PDB entry 4GD3 | X-ray diffraction, 3.30 A resolution | chains L and M of the 5 polymer chains in the assembly

== Chain L (and M) ==
Protein: Hydrogenase-1 large chain
Organism: Escherichia coli
Notes: EC 1.12.99.6; chain M of this document is another copy of the same molecule, construct and numbering; everything in this record applies to it too
Reference sequence: P0ACD8 (MBHL_ECOLI); residue numbers follow UniProt; this construct covers 1-582
Amino-acid sequence (582 residues; row label = number of the first residue in the row):
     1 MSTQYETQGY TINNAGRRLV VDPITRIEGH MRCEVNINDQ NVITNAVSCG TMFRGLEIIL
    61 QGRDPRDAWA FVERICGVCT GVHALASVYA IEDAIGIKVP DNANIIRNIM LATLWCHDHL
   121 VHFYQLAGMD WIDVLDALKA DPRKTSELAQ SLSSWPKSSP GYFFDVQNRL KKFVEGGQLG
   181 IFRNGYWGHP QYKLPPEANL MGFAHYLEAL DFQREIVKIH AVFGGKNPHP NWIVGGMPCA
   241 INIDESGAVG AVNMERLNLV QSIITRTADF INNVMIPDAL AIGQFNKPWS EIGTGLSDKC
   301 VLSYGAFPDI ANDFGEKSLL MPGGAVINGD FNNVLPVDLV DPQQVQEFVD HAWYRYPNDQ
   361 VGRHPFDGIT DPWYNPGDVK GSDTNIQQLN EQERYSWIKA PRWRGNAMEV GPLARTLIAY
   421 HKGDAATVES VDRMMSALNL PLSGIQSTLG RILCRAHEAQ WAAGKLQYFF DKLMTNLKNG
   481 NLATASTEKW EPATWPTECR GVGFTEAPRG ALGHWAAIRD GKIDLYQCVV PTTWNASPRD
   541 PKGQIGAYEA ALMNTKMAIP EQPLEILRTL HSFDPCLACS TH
Not modelled in the structure: 1
Metal / ion sites: Mg2+: Glu57, Cys528; Ni2+: Cys76, Cys79, Cys576, Cys579; carbonmonoxide-(dicyano) iron Fe: Cys79, Cys579
Residues lining bound ligands: carbonmonoxide-(dicyano) iron (FCO): Cys79, Val82, His83, Asp118, Ala507, Pro508, Arg509, Leu512, Val530, Pro531, Thr532, Cys576, Cys579
UniProt features mapped onto this chain:
  - binding site (Ni(2+)): Cys76, Cys79, Cys576, Cys579

== Chain L / chain M interface ==
Contacting residue pairs (24; chain L residue first):
  Ser146(L) - Gln150(M)
  Gln150(L) - Ser146(M)
  Gln150(L) - Gln150(M)
  Gln150(L) - Ser159(M)
  Gln150(L) - Pro160(M)
  Ser154(L) - Ser159(M)  hydrogen bond (backbone-side chain)
  Ser154(L) - Tyr162(M)
  Trp155(L) - Ser159(M)  hydrogen bond (backbone-side chain)
  Pro156(L) - Pro156(M)
  Pro156(L) - Lys157(M)
  Pro156(L) - Ser158(M)  hydrogen bond (backbone-backbone)
  Pro156(L) - Ser159(M)  hydrogen bond (backbone-backbone)
  Pro156(L) - Tyr162(M)  hydrophobic
  Lys157(L) - Pro156(M)
  Ser158(L) - Pro156(M)  hydrogen bond (backbone-backbone)
  Ser158(L) - Ser159(M)
  Ser159(L) - Gln150(M)
  Ser159(L) - Ser154(M)  hydrogen bond (side chain-backbone)
  Ser159(L) - Trp155(M)  hydrogen bond (side chain-backbone)
  Ser159(L) - Pro156(M)  hydrogen bond (backbone-backbone)
  Ser159(L) - Ser158(M)  hydrogen bond (backbone-side chain)
  Pro160(L) - Gln150(M)
  Tyr162(L) - Ser154(M)
  Tyr162(L) - Pro156(M)  hydrophobic
Interface residues without a listed pair, chain L (12 interface residues in all): Gly161, Asp165
Interface residues without a listed pair, chain M (12 interface residues in all): Gly161, Asp165

== Summary ==
Chain L and chain M each contribute 12 residues to their interface; the contacts include 9 hydrogen bonds.
Polar contacts include Ser154(L)-Ser159(M), Trp155(L)-Ser159(M) and Ser159(L)-Ser158(M). Ligands of chain L:
carbonmonoxide-(dicyano) iron. Glu57(L) and Cys528(L) coordinate Mg2+. From UniProt: 4 Ni2+-binding residues
on chain L.
Both chains are Hydrogenase-1 large chain (Escherichia coli). Entry 4GD3 (Structure of E. coli hydrogenase-1
in complex with cytochrome b) was determined by X-ray diffraction.
